Entry 2AHW (X-ray diffraction, 2.15 A resolution); this record covers chains B and C of the 4 polymer chains in the assembly.

Chain B (and C):
Molecule: putative enzyme YdiF
From: Escherichia coli
Notes: EC 2.8.3.-; chain C of this document is another copy of the same molecule, construct and numbering; everything in this record applies to it too
Reference sequence: Q8X5X6 (Q8X5X6_ECO57); residue numbers follow UniProt; this construct covers 1-531
Sequence (531 residues; each row starts with the number of its first residue):
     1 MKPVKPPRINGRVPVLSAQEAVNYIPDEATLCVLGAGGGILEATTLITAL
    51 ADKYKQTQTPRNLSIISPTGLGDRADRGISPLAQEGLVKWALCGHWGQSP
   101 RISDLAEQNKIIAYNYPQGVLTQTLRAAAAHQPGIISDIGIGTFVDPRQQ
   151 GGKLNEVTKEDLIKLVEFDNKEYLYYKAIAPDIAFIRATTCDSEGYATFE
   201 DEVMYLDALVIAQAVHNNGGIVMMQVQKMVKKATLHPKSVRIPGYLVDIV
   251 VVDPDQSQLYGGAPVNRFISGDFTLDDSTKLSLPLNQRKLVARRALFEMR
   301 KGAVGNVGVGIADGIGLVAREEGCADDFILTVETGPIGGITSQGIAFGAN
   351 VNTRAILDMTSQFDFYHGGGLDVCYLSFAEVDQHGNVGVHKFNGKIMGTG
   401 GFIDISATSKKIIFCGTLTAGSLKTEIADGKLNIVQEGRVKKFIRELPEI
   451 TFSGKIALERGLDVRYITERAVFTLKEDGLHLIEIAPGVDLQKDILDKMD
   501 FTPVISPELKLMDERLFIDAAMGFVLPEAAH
Disordered / not traced: 1-3, 277-283, 342-348, 530-531
Covalently attached groups: coenzyme A (COA) linked to Glu333
Ligand contacts: coenzyme A (COA): Arg288, Asn306, Gly308, Val309, Gly310, Ile311, Leu376, Ser377, Phe378, Ala379, Glu380, Val389, Phe392, Asn393, Met397, Thr399, Gly401, Phe402, Ile405, Thr417, Ala420, Gly421, Ser422, Val440, Lys442
Curated features (UniProtKB/Swiss-Prot):
  - active site: Glu333 (5-glutamyl coenzyme A thioester intermediate)
Reported in the primary citation:
  - binding site for coenzyme A: Arg288, Asn306 to Ile311, Glu333, Leu376 to Ala379, Glu380, Val389 to Ile405, Cys415, Thr417, Gly421, Val440 to Lys442
  - catalytic residues: Glu333
  - catalytic residues: Gly398 to Phe402 (citing earlier work)
  - binding site for coenzyme A: His95 (proposed by the authors, not directly observed)
  - catalytic residues: Gln118 (proposed by the authors, not directly observed)

Chain B / chain C interface:
Contacting residue pairs (30; chain B residue first):
  Arg12(B) - Asp276(C)  salt bridge
  Ser193(B) - Asp276(C)
  Glu200(B) - Phe273(C)
  Asp201(B) - Arg267(C)  salt bridge
  Lys228(B) - Phe268(C)
  Lys228(B) - Phe273(C)
  Met229(B) - Phe268(C)
  Val230(B) - Phe268(C)  hydrophobic
  Val230(B) - Phe273(C)  hydrophobic
  Val230(B) - Thr274(C)
  Lys231(B) - Thr274(C)  hydrogen bond (backbone-backbone)
  Lys231(B) - Asp276(C)
  Thr234(B) - Thr274(C)
  Leu235(B) - Phe273(C)  hydrophobic
  Val265(B) - Val265(C)  hydrophobic
  Arg267(B) - Asp201(C)  salt bridge
  Arg267(B) - Arg267(C)
  Phe268(B) - Lys228(C)
  Phe268(B) - Met229(C)
  Phe268(B) - Val230(C)  hydrophobic
  Phe273(B) - Glu200(C)
  Phe273(B) - Lys228(C)
  Phe273(B) - Val230(C)  hydrophobic
  Phe273(B) - Leu235(C)  hydrophobic
  Thr274(B) - Val230(C)
  Thr274(B) - Lys231(C)  hydrogen bond (backbone-backbone)
  Thr274(B) - Thr234(C)
  Asp276(B) - Arg12(C)  salt bridge
  Asp276(B) - Ser193(C)
  Asp276(B) - Lys231(C)
Interface residues without a listed pair, chain B (18 interface residues in all): Thr190, Leu275
Interface residues without a listed pair, chain C (18 interface residues in all): Thr190, Leu275

Overview:
Chain B and chain C each contribute 18 residues to their interface; the contacts include 2 hydrogen bonds and
4 salt bridges. Among the polar pairs are Arg12(B)-Asp276(C), Asp201(B)-Arg267(C) and Lys231(B)-Thr274(C). The
paper reports catalytic residues Glu333(B), Gly398(B) and Gln118(B); a binding site for coenzyme A at
Arg288(B), Asn306(B) and Glu333(B) among others.
Chain B and chain C are both putative enzyme YdiF (Escherichia coli); the structure, Crystal Structure of
Acyl-CoA transferase from E. coli O157:H7 (YdiF)-thioester complex with CoA- 2, was determined by X-ray
diffraction together with 2AHU and 2AHV from the same study.
